PDB entry 2V20 | X-ray diffraction, 1.67 A resolution | chain A

Chain A:
Name: Beta-lactamase tem
From: Escherichia coli
Notes: EC 3.5.2.6
UniProtKB: P62593 (BLAT_ECOLI); the construct has insertions or renumbered stretches relative to UniProt, so the offset changes along the chain: 1-14 = UniProt 25-38; 23-268 = UniProt 41-286
Chain sequence (291 residues; each row starts with the number of its first residue):
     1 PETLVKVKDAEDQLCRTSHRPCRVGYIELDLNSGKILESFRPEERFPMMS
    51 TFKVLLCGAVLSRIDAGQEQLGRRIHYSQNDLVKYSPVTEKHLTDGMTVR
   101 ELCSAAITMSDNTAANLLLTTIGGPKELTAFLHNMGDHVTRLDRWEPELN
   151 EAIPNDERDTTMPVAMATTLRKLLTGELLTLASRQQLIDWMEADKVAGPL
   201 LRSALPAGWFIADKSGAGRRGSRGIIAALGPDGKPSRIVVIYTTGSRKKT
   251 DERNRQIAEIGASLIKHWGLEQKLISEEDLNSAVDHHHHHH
Disordered / not traced: 270-291
Differences from the reference sequence: insertion (15-22); engineered mutation Ile64 (Val82 in P62593), Lys84 (Glu102 in P62593), Val164 (Ala182 in P62593), Arg219 (Glu237 in P62593), Arg247 (Gln265 in P62593), Lys248 (Ala266 in P62593), Lys249 (Thr267 in P62593), Thr250 (Met268 in P62593); expression tag (269-291)
Swiss-Prot annotation at these positions:
  - active site: Ser50 (Acyl-ester intermediate), Glu148 (Proton acceptor)
  - binding site (substrate): Lys214 to Gly216
Disulfide bonds: Cys15-Cys22, Cys57-Cys103

In short:
From UniProt: active-site residues Ser50 and Glu148 and 3 substrate-binding residues.
Chain A is Beta-lactamase tem (Escherichia coli); the structure, Structure of a TEM-1 beta-lactamase insertant
allosterically regulated by kanamycin and anions. Complex with sulfate, was determined by X-ray diffraction
together with 2V1Z from the same study.
